PDB entry 8JD3 | electron microscopy, 3.30 A resolution | chains B and C of the 5 polymer chains in the assembly

Chain B:
Name: Guanine nucleotide-binding protein G(I)/G(S)/G(T) subunit beta-1
From: Homo sapiens
UniProtKB: P62873 (GBB1_HUMAN); residue numbers follow UniProt; this construct covers 2-340
Sequence (351 residues; each row starts with the number of its first residue; numbers below 1 keep their minus sign (Met-10 is residue -10)):
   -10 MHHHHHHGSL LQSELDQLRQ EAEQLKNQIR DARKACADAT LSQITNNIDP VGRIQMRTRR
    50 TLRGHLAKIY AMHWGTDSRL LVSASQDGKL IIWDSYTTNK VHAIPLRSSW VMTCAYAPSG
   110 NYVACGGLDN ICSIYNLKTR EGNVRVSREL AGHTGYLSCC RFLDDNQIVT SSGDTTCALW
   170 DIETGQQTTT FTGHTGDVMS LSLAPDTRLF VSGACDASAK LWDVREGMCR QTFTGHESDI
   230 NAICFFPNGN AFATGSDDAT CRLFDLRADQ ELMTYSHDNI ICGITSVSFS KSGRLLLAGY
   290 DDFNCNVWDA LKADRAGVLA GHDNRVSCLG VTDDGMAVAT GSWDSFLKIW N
Not modelled in the structure: -10 to 3, 340
Differences from the reference sequence: initiating methionine (-10); expression tag (-9 to 1)
Swiss-Prot annotation at these positions:
  - modified residue: Ser2 (N-acetylserine), His266 (Phosphohistidine)
  - natural variant: Leu30 (L30F: In MRD42; uncertain significance), Arg52 (R52G: In MRD42), Gly64 (G64V: In MRD42), Asp76 (D76E: In MRD42; D76G: In MRD42), Gly77 (G77S: In MRD42), Lys78 (K78R: In MRD42), Ile80 (I80N: In MRD42; I80T: In MRD42), His91 (H91R: In MRD42; uncertain significance), Ala92 (A92T: In MRD42), Pro94 (P94S: In MRD42), Leu95 (L95P: In MRD42), Arg96 (R96L: In MRD42), 5 further natural variant entries in UniProt

Chain C:
Name: Guanine nucleotide-binding protein G(I)/G(S)/G(O) subunit gamma-2
From: Homo sapiens
UniProtKB: P59768 (GBG2_HUMAN); residues 1-71 here = UniProt positions 1-71
Sequence (71 residues; numbered 1 to 71; the number before each row is that of its first residue):
     1 MASNNTASIA QARKLVEQLK MEANIDRIKV SKAAADLMAY CEAHAKEDPL LTPVPASENP
    61 FREKKFFCAI L
Not modelled in the structure: 1-8, 63-71
Swiss-Prot annotation at these positions:
  - modified residue: Ala2 (N-acetylalanine), Cys68 (Cysteine methyl ester)
  - lipidation: Cys68 (S-geranylgeranyl cysteine)

Chain B / chain C interface:
Residue-residue contacts - 30 pairs, chain B then chain C:
  Leu7(B) - Val16(C)
  Glu10(B) - Val16(C)
  Ala11(B) - Val16(C)  hydrophobic
  Leu14(B) - Ala23(C)  hydrophobic
  Ile18(B) - Ala23(C)  hydrophobic
  Arg22(B) - Asp26(C)  hydrogen bond (side chain-backbone)
  Arg22(B) - Arg27(C)
  Arg22(B) - Val30(C)
  Cys25(B) - Val30(C)  hydrophobic
  Thr29(B) - Leu37(C)
  Gln44(B) - Pro49(C)
  Gln44(B) - Thr52(C)  hydrogen bond
  Arg46(B) - Asn59(C)  hydrogen bond
  Arg46(B) - Phe61(C)  hydrogen bond (side chain-backbone)
  Arg48(B) - Phe61(C)
  Arg48(B) - Arg62(C)
  Arg68(B) - Pro60(C)  hydrogen bond (side chain-backbone)
  Arg68(B) - Phe61(C)
  Ser84(B) - Phe61(C)
  Cys218(B) - Gln18(C)
  Cys218(B) - Met21(C)
  Asp254(B) - Leu37(C)
  Arg256(B) - Lys29(C)
  Lys280(B) - Asp48(C)
  Ser281(B) - Cys41(C)  hydrogen bond (side chain-backbone)
  Asp323(B) - Asp48(C)
  Gly324(B) - Asp48(C)
  Gly324(B) - Thr52(C)
  Met325(B) - Phe61(C)
  Ala326(B) - Phe61(C)  hydrophobic
Other interface residues (no listed pair), chain B (29 interface residues in all): Leu4, Met217, Arg219, Asn237, Asp258, Ser279, Arg283
Other interface residues (no listed pair), chain C (25 interface residues in all): Ala12, Leu19, Glu22, Tyr40, His44, Ala45, Val54, Ala56

Overview:
29 residues of chain B and 25 residues of chain C are in contact, with 6 hydrogen bonds. Among the polar pairs
are Arg22(B)-Asp26(C), Gln44(B)-Thr52(C) and Arg46(B)-Asn59(C).
Here chain B is Guanine nucleotide-binding protein G(I)/G(S)/G(T) subunit beta-1 and chain C is Guanine
nucleotide-binding protein G(I)/G(S)/G(O) subunit gamma-2, both from Homo sapiens. Entry 8JD3 (Cryo-EM
structure of Gi1-bound mGlu2-mGlu3 heterodimer) was determined by electron microscopy (same publication as
8JCU, 8JCV, 8JCW, 8JCX, 8JCY, 8JCZ and 6 further entries).
